4QWS - chains A and G of the 28 polymer chains in the assembly; structure by X-ray diffraction, 3.00 A resolution.

== Chain A ==
Molecule: Proteasome subunit alpha type-2
From: Saccharomyces cerevisiae
Notes: EC 3.4.25.1; engineered mutation(s): C63F
UniProtKB: P23639 (PSA2_YEAST); residue numbers follow UniProt; this construct covers 1-250
Sequence (250 residues; numbered 1 to 250; the number before each row is that of its first residue):
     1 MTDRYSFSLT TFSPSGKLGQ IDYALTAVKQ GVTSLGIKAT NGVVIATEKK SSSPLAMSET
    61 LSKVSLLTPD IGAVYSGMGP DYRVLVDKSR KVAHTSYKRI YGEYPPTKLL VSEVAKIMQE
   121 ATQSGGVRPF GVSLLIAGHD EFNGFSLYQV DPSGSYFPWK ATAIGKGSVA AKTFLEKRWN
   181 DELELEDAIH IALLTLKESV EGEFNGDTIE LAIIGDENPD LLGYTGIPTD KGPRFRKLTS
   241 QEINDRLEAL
UniProt features mapped onto this chain:
  - cross-link: Lys108 (Glycyl lysine isopeptide (Lys-Gly) (interchain with G-Cter in ubiquitin))

== Chain G ==
Molecule: Proteasome subunit alpha type-1
From: Saccharomyces cerevisiae
Notes: EC 3.4.25.1
UniProtKB: P21243 (PSA1_YEAST); residues -8 to 243 here correspond to UniProt positions 1-252 (UniProt number = residue number + 9)
Sequence (252 residues; each row starts with the number of its first residue; numbers below 1 keep their minus sign (Met-8 is residue -8)):
    -8 MSGAAAASAA GYDRHITIFS PEGRLYQVEY AFKATNQTNI NSLAVRGKDC TVVISQKKVP
    52 DKLLDPTTVS YIFCISRTIG MVVNGPIPDA RNAALRAKAE AAEFRYKYGY DMPCDVLAKR
   112 MANLSQIYTQ RAYMRPLGVI LTFVSVDEEL GPSIYKTDPA GYYVGYKATA TGPKQQEITT
   172 NLENHFKKSK IDHINEESWE KVVEFAITHM IDALGTEFSK NDLEVGVATK DKFFTLSAEN
   232 IEERLVAIAE QD
Unresolved in the structure: -8 to 1, 243

== Chain A / chain G interface ==
Residue-residue contacts (63; chain A residue first):
  Asp3(A) - Tyr124(G)
  Tyr5(A) - Ile7(G)
  Tyr5(A) - Ala123(G)  hydrophobic
  Tyr5(A) - Tyr124(G)  hydrophobic
  Leu9(A) - Ala123(G)  hydrophobic
  Gln20(A) - Ile9(G)
  Gln20(A) - Phe10(G)  hydrogen bond (side chain-backbone)
  Tyr23(A) - Phe10(G)  hydrophobic
  Tyr23(A) - Ser11(G)
  Tyr23(A) - Pro12(G)  hydrophobic
  Tyr23(A) - Gly14(G)
  Ala24(A) - Phe10(G)  hydrophobic
  Thr26(A) - Pro12(G)
  Thr26(A) - Glu13(G)
  Ala27(A) - Gly14(G)
  Ser52(A) - Tyr153(G)  hydrogen bond
  Pro54(A) - Glu174(G)
  Leu55(A) - Tyr157(G)
  Leu55(A) - Lys158(G)  hydrogen bond (backbone-backbone)
  Leu55(A) - Ala159(G)
  Leu55(A) - Thr170(G)
  Leu55(A) - Glu174(G)
  Leu55(A) - Phe177(G)  hydrophobic
  Ala56(A) - Gly156(G)
  Ala56(A) - Tyr157(G)  hydrophobic
  Met57(A) - Arg37(G)
  Met57(A) - Val155(G)
  Met57(A) - Gly156(G)  hydrogen bond (backbone-backbone)
  Met57(A) - Tyr157(G)
  Met57(A) - Lys158(G)
  Thr60(A) - Tyr146(G)
  Thr60(A) - Val155(G)
  Thr60(A) - Gly156(G)  hydrogen bond (side chain-backbone)
  Leu61(A) - Tyr153(G)  hydrophobic
  Leu61(A) - Val155(G)  hydrophobic
  Met78(A) - Phe10(G)  hydrophobic
  Met78(A) - Leu16(G)  hydrophobic
  Pro80(A) - Gln117(G)
  Pro80(A) - Ala151(G)
  Pro80(A) - Gly152(G)
  Pro80(A) - Tyr153(G)
  Asp81(A) - Gln117(G)
  Arg83(A) - Ala113(G)  hydrogen bond (side chain-backbone)
  Arg83(A) - Asn114(G)  hydrogen bond
  Arg83(A) - Gly152(G)  hydrogen bond (side chain-backbone)
  Arg83(A) - Tyr154(G)
  Val84(A) - Asn114(G)
  Val84(A) - Gln117(G)
  Asp87(A) - Lys110(G)  salt bridge
  Asp87(A) - Asn114(G)  hydrogen bond
  Gly126(A) - Arg122(G)
  Gly126(A) - Ala123(G)  hydrogen bond (backbone-backbone)
  Val127(A) - Gln121(G)
  Val127(A) - Arg122(G)
  Arg128(A) - Thr8(G)
  Arg128(A) - Phe10(G)
  Arg128(A) - Leu16(G)
  Arg128(A) - Thr120(G)  hydrogen bond (side chain-backbone)
  Arg128(A) - Gln121(G)  hydrogen bond (backbone-backbone)
  Pro129(A) - Phe10(G)
  Pro129(A) - Gln121(G)
  Phe130(A) - Gln121(G)
  Gly131(A) - Phe10(G)
Other interface residues (no listed pair), chain A (29 interface residues in all): Ser53, Ala121
Other interface residues (no listed pair), chain G (34 interface residues in all): Thr160, Leu173

== Summary ==
Chain A and chain G form an interface of 29 and 34 residues respectively, with 12 hydrogen bonds and 1 salt
bridge. Polar contacts include Asp87(A)-Lys110(G), Gln20(A)-Phe10(G) and Ser52(A)-Tyr153(G).
Here chain A is Proteasome subunit alpha type-2 and chain G is Proteasome subunit alpha type-1, both from
Saccharomyces cerevisiae. Entry 4QWS (yCP beta5-C63F mutant in complex with carfilzomib) was determined by
X-ray diffraction, deposited together with 4QUX, 4QUY, 4QV0, 4QV1, 4QV3, 4QV4 and 42 further entries.
